PDB entry 6VVV | X-ray diffraction, 3.20 A resolution | chains A and B of the 10 polymer chains in the assembly

# Chain A (and B)
Molecule: DNA-directed RNA polymerase subunit alpha
Organism: Mycolicibacterium smegmatis (strain ATCC 700084 / mc(2)155)
Notes: EC 2.7.7.6; chain B of this document is another copy of the same molecule, construct and numbering; everything in this record applies to it too
Reference sequence: A0QSL8 (RPOA_MYCS2); residue numbers follow UniProt; this construct covers 1-350
Chain sequence (350 residues; numbered 1 to 350; the number before each row is that of its first residue):
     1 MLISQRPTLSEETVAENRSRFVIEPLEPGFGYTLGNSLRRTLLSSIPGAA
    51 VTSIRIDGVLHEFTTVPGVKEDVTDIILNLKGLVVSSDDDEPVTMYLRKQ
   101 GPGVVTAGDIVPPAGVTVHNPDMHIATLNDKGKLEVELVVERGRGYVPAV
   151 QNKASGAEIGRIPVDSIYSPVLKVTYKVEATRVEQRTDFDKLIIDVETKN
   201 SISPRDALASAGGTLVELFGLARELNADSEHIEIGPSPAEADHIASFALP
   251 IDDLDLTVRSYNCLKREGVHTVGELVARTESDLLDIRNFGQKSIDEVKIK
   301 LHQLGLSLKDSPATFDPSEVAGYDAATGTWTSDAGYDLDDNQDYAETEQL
Not modelled in the structure: 224-350 (chain B: 1, 237-350)

# Chain A / chain B interface
Pairs across the interface (55):
  Met1(A) with Arg142(B), hydrogen bond (backbone-backbone); Val147(B), hydrophobic
  Leu2(A) with Arg142(B); Gly143(B); Arg144(B)
  Pro7(A) with Leu221(B)
  Leu9(A) with Leu221(B); Ala222(B); Leu225(B), hydrophobic
  Glu11(A) with Leu225(B)
  Phe21(A) with Leu225(B), hydrophobic
  Glu27(A) with Ser44(B); Arg144(B)
  Gly29(A) with Arg40(B), hydrogen bond (backbone-side chain)
  Phe30(A) with Arg40(B); Thr41(B); Ser44(B); Ser45(B)
  Thr33(A) with Asn36(B), hydrogen bond; Ser37(B), hydrogen bond (backbone-side chain); Arg40(B)
  Leu34(A) with Leu218(B), hydrophobic; Phe219(B), hydrophobic
  Ser37(A) with Thr33(B), hydrogen bond (side chain-backbone); Ser37(B), hydrogen bond
  Leu38(A) with Phe219(B), hydrophobic
  Arg40(A) with Gly29(B), hydrogen bond (side chain-backbone); Tyr32(B); Thr33(B)
  Thr41(A) with Phe30(B)
  Ser45(A) with Phe30(B); Ile232(B)
  Arg144(A) with Leu2(B)
  Asp206(A) with Asn226(B), hydrogen bond; Ser229(B), hydrogen bond (backbone-side chain)
  Leu208(A) with Ala222(B)
  Ala209(A) with Ala222(B); Arg223(B); Asn226(B)
  Ser210(A) with Ser229(B); His231(B)
  Gly213(A) with Arg223(B); His231(B), hydrogen bond (backbone-side chain)
  Thr214(A) with His231(B); Ile232(B)
  Leu215(A) with Phe219(B), hydrophobic
  Val216(A) with Val216(B), hydrophobic; Phe219(B), hydrophobic; Gly220(B)
  Leu218(A) with Phe30(B), hydrophobic
  Phe219(A) with Leu34(B), hydrophobic; Leu38(B), hydrophobic; Phe219(B), hydrophobic
  Leu221(A) with Leu9(B), hydrophobic; Leu208(B), hydrophobic
Other interface residues (no listed pair), chain A (35 interface residues in all): Thr8, Ile23, Leu26, Pro28, Pro47, Gly212, Glu217
Other interface residues (no listed pair), chain B (39 interface residues in all): Ile3, Glu141, Tyr168, Leu215, Ala227, Glu230, Glu233, Ile234

# Overview
Chain A and chain B form an interface of 35 and 39 residues respectively, with 10 hydrogen bonds. Polar pairs
include Gly29(A)-Arg40(B), Thr33(A)-Asn36(B) and Thr33(A)-Ser37(B).
Both chains are DNA-directed RNA polymerase subunit alpha (Mycolicibacterium smegmatis (strain ATCC 700084 /
mc(2)155)). Entry 6VVV (Crystal structure of a Mycobacterium smegmatis transcription initiation complex with
Rifampicin-resistant RNA polymerase) was determined by X-ray diffraction, deposited together with 6VVS, 6VVT,
6VVX, 6VVY, 6VVZ and 6VW0.
